Entry 4LFA (X-ray diffraction, 3.65 A resolution); this record covers chains A and P of the 21 polymer chains in the assembly.

# Chain A
Molecule: 16S rRNA
Source organism: Thermus thermophilus
Sequence (1522 nucleotides; row label = number of the first residue in the row; note: 42 numbers in that range are skipped by the numbering (no residue carries them; nothing is unmodelled there); a row labelled like 190A-190L holds insertion residues (190A, then the next letters in order); numbering starts at 0):
     0 UUUGUUGGAG AGUUUGAUCC UGGCUCAGGG UGAACGCUGG CGGCGUGCCU AAGACAUGCA
    60 AGUCGUGCGG G
    73 CCGCGGGGUU UU
    88 ACUCCG
    95 UGGUC
   101 AGCGGCGGAC GGGUGAGUAA CGCGUGGGU
  129A G
   130 ACCUACCCGG AAGAGGGGGA CAACCCGGGG AAACUCGGGC UAAUCCCCCA UGUGGACCCG
   190 C
190A-190L CCCUUGGGGUGU
   191 GUCCAAAGGG CUUU
   216 GCCCGCUUCC GGAUGGGCCC GCGUCCCAUC AGCUAGUUGG UGGGGUAAUG GCCCACCAAG
   276 GCGACGACGG GUAGCCGGUC UGAGAGGAUG GCCGGCCACA GGGGCACUGA GACACGGGCC
   336 CCACUCCUAC GGGAGGCAGC AGUUAGGAAU CUUCCGCAAU GGGCGCAAGC CUGACGGAGC
   396 GACGCCGCUU GGAGGAAGAA GCCCUUCGGG GUGUAAACUC CUGAA
   442 CCCGGGACGA AACCCCCGAC GA
   474 GGGGACUGAC GGUACCGGG
   494 GUAAUAGCGC CGGCCAACUC CGUGCCAGCA GCCGCGGUAA UACGGAGGGC GCGAGCGUUA
   554 CCCGGAUUCA CUGGGCGUAA AGGGCGUGUA GGCGGCCUGG GGCGUCCCAU GUGAAAGACC
   614 ACGGCUCAAC CGUGGGGGAG CGUGGGAUAC GCUCAGGCUA GACGGUGGGA GAGGGUGGUG
   674 GAAUUCCCGG AGUAGCGGUG AAAUGCGCAG AUACCGGGAG GAACGCCGAU GGCGAAGGCA
   734 GCCACCUGGU CCACCCGUGA CGCUGAGGCG CGAAAGCGUG GGGAGCAAAC CGGAUUAGAU
   794 ACCCGGGUAG UCCACGCCCU AAACGAUGCG CGCUAGGUCU CUGGGUCU
   848 CCUGGGGGCC GAAGCUAACG CGUUAAGCGC GCCGCCUGGG GAGUACGGCC GCAAGGCUGA
   908 AACUCAAAGG AAUUGACGGG GGCCCGCACA AGCGGUGGAG CAUGUGGUUU AAUUCGAAGX
   968 AACGCGAAGA ACCUUACCAG GCCUUGACAU GCUAGG
 1003A G
  1004 AACCCGGGUG AAAGCCUGGG GUGCCCC
1030A-1030D GCGA
  1031 GGGGAGCCCU AGCACAGGUG CUGCAUGGCC GUCGUCAGCU CGUGCCGUGA GGUGUUGGGU
  1091 UAAGUCCCGC AACGAGCGCA ACCCCCGCCG UUAGUUGCCA GCGGUUCGGC CGGGCACUCU
  1151 AACGGGACUG CCCGCGAAA
  1171 GCGGGAGGAA GGAGGGGACG ACGUCUGGUC AGCAUGGCCC UUACGGCCUG GGCGACACAC
  1231 GUGCUACAAU GCCCACUACA AAGCGAUGCC ACCCGGCAAC GGGGAGCUAA UCGCAAAAAG
  1291 GUGGGCCCAG UUCGGAUUGG GGUCUGCAAC CCGACCCCAU GAAGCCGGAA UCGCUAGUAA
  1351 UCGCGGAUCA G
 1361A C
  1362 CAUGCCGCGG UGAAUACGUU CCCGGGCCUU GUACACACXG CCXGUXACGC CAUGGGAGCG
  1422 GGCUCUACCC GAAGUCGCCG GG
  1446 AGCCUACGGG
  1459 CAGGCGCCGA GGGUAGGGCC CGUGACUGGG GCGAAGUCGU AACAAGGUAG CUGUACCGGA
  1519 AGGUGCGGCU GGAUCCACUC CUUUCU
Not modelled in the structure: 0-4, 1534-1538
Modified / non-standard residues: PSU (pseudouridine-5'-monophosphate) at position 516, 7MG (7N-methyl-8-hydroguanosine-5'-monophosphate) at position 527, M2G (N2-dimethylguanosine-5'-monophosphate) at position 966, 5MC (5-methylcytidine-5'-monophosphate) at position 967, 2MG (2N-methylguanosine-5'-monophosphate) at position 1207, 5MC (5-methylcytidine-5'-monophosphate) at position 1400, 4OC (4n,o2'-methylcytidine-5'-monophosphate) at position 1402, 5MC (5-methylcytidine-5'-monophosphate) at position 1404, 5MC (5-methylcytidine-5'-monophosphate) at position 1407, UR3 (3-methyluridine-5'-monophoshate) at position 1498, MA6 (6N-dimethyladenosine-5'-monophoshate) at position 1518, MA6 (6N-dimethyladenosine-5'-monophoshate) at position 1519, PSU (pseudouridine-5'-monophosphate) at position 1540, PSU (pseudouridine-5'-monophosphate) at position 1541
Sequence notes: conflict C1534 (A2157 in M26923.1), A1535 (C2158 in M26923.1)
Ion coordination: Mg2+ site 1: U12, G22; Mg2+ site 2 near G21 (its only coordinating residue here); Mg2+ site 3: C48, G115; Mg2+ site 4 near G107 (its only coordinating residue here); Mg2+ site 5: G115, A116, G117; Mg2+ site 6: A116, G117, G289; Mg2+ site 7: C121, G124, U125, G236; Mg2+ site 8 near C175 (its only coordinating residue here); Mg2+ site 9 near A195 (its only coordinating residue here); Mg2+ site 10 near G199 (its only coordinating residue here); Mg2+ site 11: G236, C237 (shared with 1 residue of chain Q); Mg2+ site 12 near U264 (its only coordinating residue here); 56 more Mg2+ sites not listed; 4 more K+ sites not listed
Residues lining bound ligands: hygromycin b (HYG): C1403, 5MC_1404, G1405, U1406, G1494, U1495, C1496, G1497, UR3_1498, C1543, U1544

# Chain P
Name: ribosomal protein S16
Source organism: Thermus thermophilus
UniProtKB: Q5SJH3 (RS16_THET8); residue numbers follow UniProt; this construct covers 1-88
Amino-acid sequence (88 residues; row label = number of the first residue in the row):
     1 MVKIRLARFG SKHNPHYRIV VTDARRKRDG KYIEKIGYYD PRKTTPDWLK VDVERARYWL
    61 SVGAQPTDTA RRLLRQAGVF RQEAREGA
Not modelled in the structure: 85-88

# Interface between chain A and chain P
Contacting residue pairs (96; chain A residue first):
  C43(A) - Ser11(P)  phosphate contact
  C43(A) - Lys12(P)  phosphate contact
  C43(A) - His13(P)  phosphate contact
  G44(A) - Ser11(P)  phosphate contact
  G44(A) - Lys12(P)  phosphate contact
  C110(A) - Arg25(P)  hydrogen bond to the sugar
  G112(A) - Lys27(P)  phosphate contact
  A134(A) - Met1(P)  base contact
  A134(A) - Arg25(P)  base contact
  C135(A) - Met1(P)  base contact
  C136(A) - Met1(P)  sugar contact
  C136(A) - Gly63(P)  hydrogen bond to the sugar
  C136(A) - Gln65(P)  hydrogen bond to the sugar
  C137(A) - Ser61(P)  hydrogen bond to the sugar
  C137(A) - Gly63(P)  sugar contact
  G227(A) - Val62(P)  hydrogen bond to the base
  A228(A) - Val2(P)  sugar contact
  A228(A) - Tyr58(P)  sugar contact
  A228(A) - Trp59(P)  sugar contact
  A228(A) - Val62(P)  sugar contact
  U229(A) - Asp23(P)  hydrogen bond to the sugar
  U229(A) - Ile33(P)  sugar contact
  U229(A) - Trp59(P)  phosphate contact
  G230(A) - Asp23(P)  sugar contact
  G230(A) - Arg25(P)  hydrogen bond to the sugar
  G230(A) - Arg26(P)  salt bridge to the phosphate
  G309(A) - Lys27(P)  salt bridge to the phosphate
  G309(A) - Asp29(P)  sugar contact
  G309(A) - Gly30(P)  phosphate contact
  G309(A) - Lys31(P)  phosphate contact
  G310(A) - Arg26(P)  phosphate contact
  G310(A) - Lys27(P)  salt bridge to the phosphate
  G310(A) - Gly30(P)  phosphate contact
  G310(A) - Lys31(P)  phosphate contact
  C311(A) - Arg26(P)  salt bridge to the phosphate
  A374(A) - Tyr17(P)  hydrogen bond to the sugar
  U375(A) - Leu6(P)  hydrogen bond to the sugar
  U375(A) - Tyr17(P)  hydrogen bond to the sugar
  U375(A) - Arg28(P)  hydrogen bond to the base
  U375(A) - Thr69(P)  hydrogen bond to the phosphate
  G376(A) - Arg5(P)  hydrogen bond to the phosphate
  G376(A) - Leu6(P)  hydrogen bond to the phosphate
  G376(A) - Arg28(P)  sugar contact
  G376(A) - Thr67(P)  hydrogen bond to the phosphate
  G376(A) - Thr69(P)  phosphate contact
  G377(A) - Lys3(P)  salt bridge to the phosphate
  G377(A) - Arg5(P)  salt bridge to the phosphate
  G377(A) - Ala24(P)  sugar contact
  G378(A) - Lys3(P)  salt bridge to the phosphate
  C390(A) - Arg28(P)  hydrogen bond to the phosphate
  G391(A) - Arg8(P)  hydrogen bond to the phosphate
  G391(A) - Arg28(P)  salt bridge to the phosphate
  G392(A) - Arg8(P)  salt bridge to the phosphate
  G392(A) - Lys12(P)  sugar contact
  G392(A) - His13(P)  hydrogen bond to the phosphate
  A393(A) - Lys12(P)  salt bridge to the phosphate
  A393(A) - His13(P)  salt bridge to the phosphate
  C449(A) - Arg42(P)  hydrogen bond to the base
  C449(A) - Lys43(P)  phosphate contact
  G450(A) - Pro15(P)  sugar contact
  G450(A) - Pro41(P)  sugar contact
  G450(A) - Lys43(P)  salt bridge to the phosphate
  A452(A) - Lys43(P)  salt bridge to the phosphate
  A452(A) - Arg72(P)  phosphate contact
  A453(A) - Asp68(P)  sugar contact
  A453(A) - Arg72(P)  phosphate contact
  C454(A) - Asp68(P)  sugar contact
  G462(A) - Gln82(P)  hydrogen bond to the base
  A463(A) - Arg75(P)  salt bridge to the phosphate
  A463(A) - Phe80(P)  sugar contact
  A463(A) - Arg81(P)  phosphate contact
  A463(A) - Gln82(P)  hydrogen bond to the sugar
  A463(A) - Glu83(P)  hydrogen bond to the sugar
  G474(A) - Arg75(P)  salt bridge to the phosphate
  G474(A) - Arg81(P)  sugar contact
  G474(A) - Glu83(P)  sugar contact
  A608(A) - Arg18(P)  hydrogen bond to the phosphate
  A608(A) - Tyr32(P)  sugar contact
  A609(A) - Arg18(P)  salt bridge to the phosphate
  G616(A) - Thr45(P)  sugar contact
  G617(A) - Thr44(P)  sugar contact
  G617(A) - Thr45(P)  sugar contact
  C623(A) - Ser11(P)  sugar contact
  C624(A) - Phe9(P)  phosphate contact
  C624(A) - Gly10(P)  phosphate contact
  C624(A) - Ser11(P)  sugar contact
  C624(A) - Asn14(P)  hydrogen bond to the sugar
  C624(A) - His16(P)  sugar contact
  G625(A) - Phe9(P)  phosphate contact
  G625(A) - His16(P)  sugar contact
  U626(A) - Arg18(P)  salt bridge to the phosphate
  U626(A) - Lys35(P)  salt bridge to the phosphate
  U626(A) - Tyr38(P)  sugar contact
  U626(A) - Lys50(P)  phosphate contact
  G627(A) - Lys35(P)  salt bridge to the phosphate
  G627(A) - Lys50(P)  salt bridge to the phosphate
Interface residues without a listed pair, chain A (45 interface residues in all): G111, A325, C483, A607

# In short
The interface between chain A and chain P involves 45 residues on one side and 50 on the other, with 24
hydrogen bonds and 20 salt bridges. Among the polar pairs are G227(A)-Val62(P), U375(A)-Arg28(P) and
C449(A)-Arg42(P). Ligands of chain A: hygromycin b.
Chain A is 16S rRNA and chain P is ribosomal protein S16, both from Thermus thermophilus; the structure,
Crystal Structure of 30S ribosomal subunit from Thermus thermophilus, was determined by X-ray diffraction.
